PDB entry 9OLO | electron microscopy, 3.56 A resolution | chains H and J of the 14 polymer chains in the assembly

Chain H:
Molecule: Syntaxin-1A
Source organism: Rattus norvegicus
UniProtKB: P32851 (STX1A_RAT); numbering as in UniProt (aligned over 1-267)
Chain sequence (267 residues; numbered 1 to 267; the number before each row is that of its first residue):
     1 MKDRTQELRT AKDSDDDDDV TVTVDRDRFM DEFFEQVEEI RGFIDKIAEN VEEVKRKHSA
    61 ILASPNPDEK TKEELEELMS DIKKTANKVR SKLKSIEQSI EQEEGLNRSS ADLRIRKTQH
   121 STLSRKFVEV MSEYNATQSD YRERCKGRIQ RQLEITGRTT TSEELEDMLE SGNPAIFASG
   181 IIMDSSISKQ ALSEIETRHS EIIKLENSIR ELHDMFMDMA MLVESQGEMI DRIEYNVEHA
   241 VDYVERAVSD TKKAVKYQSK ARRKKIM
Disordered / not traced: 1-180, 259-267
UniProt features mapped onto this chain:
  - site: Lys253, Ala254 (Microbial infection: Cleavage)
  - modified residue (Phosphoserine): Ser14, Ser64, Ser95, Ser188
  - cross-link (Glycyl lysine isopeptide (Lys-Gly)): Lys252 (interchain with G-Cter in SUMO), Lys253 (interchain with G-Cter in SUMO), Lys256 (interchain with G-Cter in SUMO)

Chain J:
Molecule: Synaptosomal-associated protein 25
Source organism: Rattus norvegicus
UniProtKB: P60881 (SNP25_RAT); numbering as in UniProt (aligned over 1-206)
Chain sequence (222 residues; numbered -15 to 206; the number before each row is that of its first residue; numbers below 1 keep their minus sign (Met-15 is residue -15)):
   -15 MGSSHHHHHH SQDPNSMAED ADMRNELEEM QRRADQLADE SLESTRRMLQ LVEESKDAGI
    45 RTLVMLDEQG EQLERIEEGM DQINKDMKEA EKNLTDLGKF AGLAVAPANK LKSSDAYKKA
   105 WGNNQDGVVA SQPARVVDER EQMAISGGFI RRVTNDAREN EMDENLEQVS GIIGNLRHMA
   165 LDMGNEIDTQ NRQIDRIMEK ADSNKTRIDE ANQRATKMLG SG
Disordered / not traced: -15 to 26, 84-206
Sequence notes: expression tag (-15 to 0); conflict Ala85 (Cys in P60881), Ala88 (Cys in P60881), Ala90 (Cys in P60881), Ala92 (Cys in P60881)
UniProt features mapped onto this chain:
  - region: Gly111 to Val120 (Interaction with ZDHHC13 and ZDHHC17)
  - site ((Microbial infection) Cleavage): Arg180, Ile181, Gln197, Arg198
  - modified residue: Thr138 (Phosphothreonine), Ser154 (Phosphoserine), Ser187 (Phosphoserine)

Interface between chain H and chain J:
Pairs across the interface - 23 pairs, chain H then chain J:
  Thr197(H) with Ser28(J); Met32(J)
  Leu205(H) with Met32(J), hydrophobic
  Ile209(H) with Leu35(J), hydrophobic
  His213(H) with Leu35(J); Glu38(J), salt bridge; Ser39(J)
  Phe216(H) with Ser39(J)
  Val223(H) with Met49(J)
  Glu224(H) with Met49(J)
  Ile230(H) with Leu57(J), hydrophobic
  Glu234(H) with Gln56(J); Leu57(J); Ile60(J)
  Ala240(H) with Ile67(J)
  Val241(H) with Gly63(J); Gln66(J); Ile67(J), hydrophobic
  Val244(H) with Ile67(J), hydrophobic
  Val248(H) with Ala74(J), hydrophobic
  Lys252(H) with Leu78(J)
  Val255(H) with Leu78(J), hydrophobic; Leu81(J), hydrophobic
Also at the interface, not in a pair above, chain H (19 interface residues in all): Ala220, Gly227, Ile233, Val237
Also at the interface, not in a pair above, chain J (18 interface residues in all): Val36, Gln53, Asn77

In short:
19 residues of chain H face 18 of chain J across their interface; the contacts include 1 salt bridge. The
salt-bridged pair is His213(H)-Glu38(J).
Chain H is Syntaxin-1A and chain J is Synaptosomal-associated protein 25, both from Rattus norvegicus; the
structure, 22bin20S complex (NSF-alphaSNAP-2:2 syntaxin-1a:SNAP-25), hydrolyzing, class 19, was determined by
electron microscopy (same publication as 9OJR, 9OJU, 9OJZ, 9OK3, 9OK5, 9OKC and 17 further entries).
